7XAM - chains A and K of the 34 polymer chains in the assembly; structure by electron microscopy, 3.50 A resolution.

Chain A:
Molecule: 23S rRNA
Organism: Mycolicibacterium smegmatis MC2 155
Sequence (3120 nucleotides; numbered 1 to 3120; the number before each row is that of its first residue):
     1 UAAGUGUUUA AGGGCGCAUG GUGGAUGCCU UGGCACUGGG AGCCGAUGAA GGACGUAGGA
    61 GGCUGCGAUA AGCCUCGGGG AGCUGUCAAC CGAGCGUUGA UCCGAGGAUG UCCGAAUGGG
   121 GAAACCCGGC ACGAGUGAUG UCGUGUCACC AGGCGCUGAA UAUAUAGGCG UCUGGGGGGA
   181 ACGCGGGGAA GUGAAACAUC UCAGUACCCG UAGGAAGAGA AAACAAAAUG UGAUUCCGUG
   241 AGUAGUGGCG AGCGAAAGCG GAGGAUGGCU AAACCGUAUG CAUGUGAUAC CGGGUAGGGG
   301 UUGUGUGUGC GGGGUUGUGG GACCUAUCUU UCCGGCUCUA CCUGGCUGGA GGGCAGUGAG
   361 AAAAUGUUGU GGUUAGCGGA AAUGGCUUGG GAUGGCCUGC CGUAGACGGU GAGAGCCCGG
   421 UACGUGAAAA CCCGACGUCU GUCUUGAUGG UGUUCCCGAG UAGCAGCGGG CCCGUGGAAU
   481 CUGCUGUGAA UCUGCCGGGA CCACCCGGUA AGCCUGAAUA CUUCCCAGUG ACCGAUAGCG
   541 GAUUAGUACC GUGAGGGAAU GGUGAAAAGU ACCCCGGGAG GGGAGUGAAA GAGUACCUGA
   601 AACCGUGCGC UUACAAUCCG UCAGAGCCCU CGACGUGUCG UGGGGUGAUG GCGUGCCUUU
   661 UGAAGAAUGA GCCUGCGAGU CAGGGACAUG UCGCGAGGUU AACCCGGGUG GGGUAGCCGC
   721 AGCGAAAGCG AGUCUGAAUA GGGCGUAUCC ACACAAGAGU GUGUGGUGUA GUGGUGUGUU
   781 CUGGACCCGA AGCGGAGUGA UCUACCCAUG GCCAGGGUGA AGCGCGGGUA AGACCGCGUG
   841 GAGGCCCGAA CCCACUUAGG UUGAAGACUG AGGGGAUGAG CUGUGGGUAG GGGUGAAAGG
   901 CCAAUCAAAC UCCGUGAUAG CUGGUUCUCC CCGAAAUGCA UUUAGGUGCA GCGUCGCAUG
   961 UUUCUUGCCG GAGGUAGAGC UACUGGAUGG CCGAUGGGCC CCACAGGGUU ACUGACGUCA
  1021 GCCAAACUCC GAAUGCCGGU AAGUCCAAGA GUGCGGCAGU GAGACGGCGG GGGAUAAGCU
  1081 CCGUGCGUCG AGAGGGAAAC AGCCCAGAUC GCCGGCUAAG GCCCCUAAGC GUGUGCUAAG
  1141 UGGAAAAGGA UGUGCAGUCG CGAAGACAAC CAGGAGGUUG GCUUAGAAGC AGCCACCCUU
  1201 GAAAGAGUGC GUAAUAGCUC ACUGGUCAAG UGAUUGUGCG CCGAUAAUGU AGCGGGGCUC
  1261 AAGCACACCG CCGAAGCCGC GGCAGCCAAC GUGUUGGCUG GGUAGGGGAG CGUCCUGCAU
  1321 CCGGUGAAGC CGCCGAGUGA UCGAGUGGUG GAGGGUGUGG GAGUGAGAAU GCAGGCAUGA
  1381 GUAGCGAUUA GGCAAGUGAG AACCUUGCCC GCCGAAAGAC CAAGGGUUCC UGGGCCAGGC
  1441 CAGUCCGCCC AGGGUGAGUC GGGACCUAAG GCGAGGCCGA CAGGCGUAGU CGAUGGACAA
  1501 CGGGUUGAUA UUCCCGUACC CGUGUAUGUG CGUCCAUGAU GAAUCAGCGG UACUAACCAU
  1561 CCAAAACCAC CGUGACCGCA CCUUUCGGGG UGUGGCGUUG GUGGGGCUGC AUGGGACCUU
  1621 CGUUGGUAGU AGUCAAGCGA UGGGGUGACG CAGGAAGGUA GCCGUACCGG UCAGUGGUAA
  1681 UACCGGGGUA AGCCUGUAGG GAGUCAGAUA GGUAAAUCCG UCUGGCAUAU AUCCUGAGAG
  1741 GUGAUGCAUA GCCGAGUGAG GCGAAUUCGG UGAUCCUAUG CUGCCGAGAA AAGCCUCUAG
  1801 CGAGGACAUA CACGGCCCGU ACCCCAAACC AACACAGGUG GUCAGGUAGA GAAUACUAAG
  1861 GCGUACGAGU GAACUAUGGU UAAGGAACUC GGCAAAAUGC CCCCGUAACU UCGGGAGAAG
  1921 GGGGACCCAC AUGGCGUGUA AGCCUUUACG GCCCAAGCGU GAGUGGGUGG CACAAACCAG
  1981 UGAGAAGCGA CUGUUUACUA AAAACACAGG UCCGUGCGAA GUCGCAAGAC GAUGUAUACG
  2041 GACUGACGCC UGCCCGGUGC UGGAAGGUUA AGAGGACCCG UUAACUCCCU UUGGGGGUGA
  2101 AGCGGAGAAU UUAAGCCCCA GUAAACGGCG GUGGUAACUA UAACCAUCCU AAGGUAGCGA
  2161 AAUUCCUUGU CGGGUAAGUU CCGACCUGCA CGAAUGGCGU AACGACUUCU CAACUGUCUC
  2221 AACCAUAGAC UCGGCGAAAU UGCACUACGA GUAAAGAUGC UCGUUACGCG CGGCAGGACG
  2281 AAAAGACCCC GGGACCUUCA CUACAACUUG GUAUUGGUGC UCGAUACGGU UUGUGUAGGA
  2341 UAGGUGGGAG ACUGUGAAGC UCACACGCCA GUGUGGGUGG AGUCGUUGUU GAAAUACCAC
  2401 UCUGAUCGUA UUGGGCCUCU AACCUCGGAC CGUAUAUCCG GUUCAGGGAC AGUGCCUGGU
  2461 GGGUAGUUUA ACUGGGGCGG UUGCCUCCUA AAAUGUAACG GAGGCGCCCA AAGGUUCCCU
  2521 CAACCUGGAC GGCAAUCAGG UGUUGAGUGU AAGUGCACAA GGGAGCUUGA CUGCGAGACG
  2581 GACAUGUCGA GCAGGGACGA AAGUCGGGAC UAGUGAUCCG GCACCUCUGA GUGGAAGGGG
  2641 UGUCGCUCAA CGGAUAAAAG GUACCCCGGG GAUAACAGGC UGAUCUUCCC CAAGAGUCCA
  2701 UAUCGACGGG AUGGUUUGGC ACCUCGAUGU CGGCUCGUCG CAUCCUGGGG CUGGAGCAGG
  2761 UCCCAAGGGU UGGGCUGUUC GCCCAUUAAA GCGGCACGCG AGCUGGGUUU AGAACGUCGU
  2821 GAGACAGUUC GGUCUCUAUC CGCCGCGCGC GUCAGAAGCU UGAGGAAACC UGUCCCUAGU
  2881 ACGAGAGGAC CGGGACGGAC GAACCUCUGG UAUACCAGUU GUCCCACCAG GGGCACGGCU
  2941 GGAUAGCCAC GUUCGGACAG GAUAACCGCU GAAAGCAUCU AAGCGGGAAA CCUCUUCCAA
  3001 GACCAGGCUU CUCACCCUCU AGGAGGGAUA AGGCCCCCCG CAGACCACGG GAUUGAUAGA
  3061 CCAGACCUGG AAGCCUAGUA AUAGGUGCAG GGAACUGGCA CUAACCGGCC GAAAACUUAC
Unresolved in the structure: 1, 1562-1609, 2136-2144
Bound ions: Mg2+ site 1 near G13 (its only coordinating residue here); Mg2+ site 2: C28, G1354; Mg2+ site 3: C43, G214; Mg2+ site 4 near U56 (its only coordinating residue here); Mg2+ site 5 near U69 (its only coordinating residue here); Mg2+ site 6 near U117 (its only coordinating residue here); Mg2+ site 7: A159, U163; Mg2+ site 8: G191, U2467; Mg2+ site 9 near G191 (its only coordinating residue here); Mg2+ site 10: A196, C197; Mg2+ site 11 near G204 (its only coordinating residue here); Mg2+ site 12 near G217 (its only coordinating residue here); 233 more Mg2+ sites not listed

Chain K:
Name: 50S ribosomal protein L13
Organism: Mycolicibacterium smegmatis MC2 155
UniProtKB: A0QSP8 (RL13_MYCS2); residue numbers follow UniProt; this construct covers 1-147
Amino-acid sequence (147 residues; numbered 1 to 147; the number before each row is that of its first residue):
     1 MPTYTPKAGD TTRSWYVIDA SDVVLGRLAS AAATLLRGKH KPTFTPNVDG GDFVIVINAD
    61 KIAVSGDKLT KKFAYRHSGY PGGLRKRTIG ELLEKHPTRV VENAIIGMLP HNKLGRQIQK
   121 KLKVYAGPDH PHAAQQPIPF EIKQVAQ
Unresolved in the structure: 1

Chain A / chain K interface:
Contacting residue pairs (96; chain A residue first):
  A3(A) with Pro131(K), sugar contact; His132(K), hydrogen bond to the sugar; Gln135(K), hydrogen bond to the base
  G4(A) with Trp15(K), sugar contact; His132(K), phosphate contact; Gln135(K), hydrogen bond to the sugar
  U5(A) with Phe53(K), sugar contact
  A615(A) with Lys113(K), sugar contact; Arg116(K), salt bridge to the phosphate
  A616(A) with Lys113(K), salt bridge to the phosphate; Arg116(K), salt bridge to the phosphate
  G624(A) with Asn47(K), sugar contact
  A625(A) with Thr5(K), phosphate contact; Pro6(K), sugar contact; Lys7(K), salt bridge to the phosphate; Ala8(K), phosphate contact
  G626(A) with Lys7(K), phosphate contact; Ala8(K), phosphate contact
  U649(A) with Asn47(K), hydrogen bond to the base; Lys113(K), phosphate contact; Leu114(K), sugar contact
  G650(A) with Pro46(K), sugar contact; Asn47(K), sugar contact; Asn112(K), hydrogen bond to the phosphate; Lys113(K), salt bridge to the phosphate; Leu114(K), hydrogen bond to the phosphate
  G651(A) with Asn112(K), phosphate contact
  C1113(A) with Pro2(K), base contact; Thr3(K), hydrogen bond to the base
  C1123(A) with Ser30(K), hydrogen bond to the sugar
  C1124(A) with Ser30(K), hydrogen bond to the sugar; Thr34(K), sugar contact; Met108(K), hydrogen bond to the sugar
  C1125(A) with Arg37(K), sugar contact; Lys39(K), salt bridge to the phosphate; Met108(K), sugar contact; Leu109(K), sugar contact; Pro110(K), sugar contact
  A1127(A) with Lys39(K), salt bridge to the phosphate
  G1129(A) with Gln147(K), hydrogen bond to the base
  C1130(A) with Arg27(K), hydrogen bond to the base; Ile142(K), base contact; Gln144(K), base contact
  G1131(A) with Gln144(K), phosphate contact; Gln147(K), hydrogen bond to the sugar
  G1140(A) with Lys68(K), hydrogen bond to the base; Lys71(K), salt bridge to the phosphate
  G1249(A) with His77(K), stacking on the base; Pro81(K), phosphate contact; Gly82(K), hydrogen bond to the phosphate; Leu84(K), sugar contact
  U1250(A) with Tyr75(K), sugar contact; Leu84(K), base contact
  G1255(A) with Gly107(K), hydrogen bond to the base
  G1256(A) with Ala104(K), hydrogen bond to the sugar; Gly107(K), sugar contact; Met108(K), base contact
  G1257(A) with Gly26(K), hydrogen bond to the phosphate; Lys72(K), salt bridge to the phosphate; Ala104(K), phosphate contact; Met108(K), sugar contact
  C1258(A) with Val24(K), phosphate contact; Leu25(K), phosphate contact; Gly26(K), hydrogen bond to the phosphate; Lys68(K), salt bridge to the phosphate
  U1259(A) with Val24(K), phosphate contact; Ser65(K), hydrogen bond to the phosphate; Lys68(K), salt bridge to the phosphate
  C1260(A) with Asp22(K), hydrogen bond to the base; Val24(K), base contact; Arg27(K), hydrogen bond to the sugar; Ser65(K), phosphate contact
  A1262(A) with Gly26(K), base contact; Arg27(K), base contact
  G2263(A) with His111(K), salt bridge to the phosphate
  U2264(A) with His111(K), salt bridge to the phosphate
  A2266(A) with Arg116(K), base contact
  U2738(A) with Pro81(K), phosphate contact
  C2739(A) with Pro81(K), phosphate contact; Gly82(K), phosphate contact
  A2863(A) with Arg99(K), hydrogen bond to the sugar
  G2864(A) with Arg76(K), hydrogen bond to the phosphate; Arg87(K), salt bridge to the phosphate; Arg99(K), salt bridge to the phosphate
  G2865(A) with Arg76(K), phosphate contact; Ser78(K), hydrogen bond to the phosphate; Arg85(K), salt bridge to the phosphate
  A2866(A) with Ser78(K), hydrogen bond to the phosphate; Tyr80(K), sugar contact; Arg85(K), salt bridge to the phosphate
  C2992(A) with Arg85(K), salt bridge to the phosphate; Lys95(K), hydrogen bond to the sugar
  C3004(A) with Glu102(K), hydrogen bond to the base; Lys120(K), phosphate contact
  U3118(A) with Ala134(K), hydrogen bond to the sugar; Gln136(K), hydrogen bond to the sugar
Interface residues without a listed pair, chain A (49 interface residues in all): A2, A623, A648, U1126, A1251, U2265, C3003, A3119
Interface residues without a listed pair, chain K (64 interface residues in all): Ala33, Ala63, Gly66, Asp67, Gly83, His96, Asn103, Lys123, Lys143

Summary:
49 residues of chain A face 64 of chain K across their interface, with 30 hydrogen bonds, 18 salt bridges and
1 aromatic stacking contact. Among the polar pairs are A3(A)-Gln135(K), U649(A)-Asn47(K) and C1113(A)-Thr3(K).
C28(A) and G1354(A) coordinate Mg2+ site 2.
Here chain A is 23S rRNA and chain K is 50S ribosomal protein L13, both from Mycolicibacterium smegmatis MC2
155. Entry 7XAM (Mycobacterium smegmatis 50S ribosomal subunit from Stationary phase of growth) was determined
by electron microscopy, deposited together with 7Y41.
